Entry 2N9E (solution NMR); this record covers chains A and B.

[Chain A]
Molecule: BRCA1-A complex subunit RAP80
Notes: fragment: SUMO interacting motif
Reference sequence: Q96RL1 (UIMC1_HUMAN); numbering as in UniProt (aligned over 37-49)
Sequence (15 residues; numbered 36 to 50; the number before each row is that of its first residue):
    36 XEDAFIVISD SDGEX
Sequence notes: acetylation (36); amidation (50)
Modified / non-standard residues: ACE (acetyl group) at position 36, NH2 (amino group) at position 50; S44, S46 (phosphoserine; SEP)
Swiss-Prot annotation at these positions:
  - modified residue (Phosphoserine): S44, S46
From the paper describing this entry:
  - post-translational modification sites: S44, S46

[Chain B]
Molecule: Small ubiquitin-related modifier 2
Organism: Homo sapiens
Reference sequence: P61956 (SUMO2_HUMAN); residues 1-95 here = UniProt positions 1-95
Sequence (95 residues; row label = number of the first residue in the row):
     1 MADEKPKEGV KTENNDHINL KVAGQDGSVV QFKIKRHTPL SKLMKAYCER QGLSMRQIRF
    61 RFDGQPINET DTPAQLEMED EDTIDVFQQQ TGGVY
Swiss-Prot annotation at these positions:
  - modified residue: K11 (N6-acetyllysine)
  - cross-link: M1 (Peptide (Met-Gly) (interchain with G-Cter in ubiquitin)), K5 (Glycyl lysine isopeptide (Lys-Gly) (interchain with G-Cter in SUMO2)), K7 (Glycyl lysine isopeptide (Lys-Gly) (interchain with G-Cter in SUMO2)), K11 (Glycyl lysine isopeptide (Lys-Gly) (interchain with G-Cter in SUMO)), K21 (Glycyl lysine isopeptide (Lys-Gly) (interchain with G-Cter in SUMO2)), G93 (Glycyl lysine isopeptide (Gly-Lys) (interchain with K-? in acceptor proteins))
  - mutagenesis: K11 (K11R: Abolishes the formation of poly(SUMO) chains), K33 (K33E: Significantly impairs sumoylation of MTA1), K35 (K35E: Significantly impairs sumoylation of MTA1), K42 (K42E: Significantly impairs sumoylation of MTA1)
From the paper describing this entry:
  - specificity-determining residues: H17, H37

[How chain A and chain B interact]
Residue-residue contacts (27):
  D38(A) - R50(B)
  A39(A) - V29(B)
  A39(A) - V30(B)
  A39(A) - Q31(B)
  F40(A) - V30(B)
  F40(A) - Q31(B)
  I41(A) - V30(B)
  I41(A) - Q31(B)
  I41(A) - F32(B)
  I41(A) - K33(B)
  I41(A) - A46(B)
  I41(A) - R50(B)
  V42(A) - K33(B)
  I43(A) - F32(B)
  I43(A) - K33(B)
  I43(A) - I34(B)
  I43(A) - T38(B)
  I43(A) - K42(B)
  I43(A) - L43(B)
  S44(A) - K35(B)
  S44(A) - T38(B)
  S44(A) - K42(B)
  D45(A) - T38(B)
  D45(A) - P39(B)
  D45(A) - K42(B)
  S46(A) - K35(B)
  S46(A) - H37(B)
From the paper, about this interface:
  - specific contacts: I41(A)-V30(B), I41(A)-F32(B), I41(A)-A46(B), I41(A)-R50(B), I43(A)-K42(B), I43(A)-L43(B), S44(A)-K35(B), D45(A)-K42(B) (salt bridge), D45(A)-T38(B), H37(B)-S46(A)
  - interface residues, chain B: F32(B), K33(B), K35(B)

[In short]
9 residues of chain A face 14 of chain B across their interface. The authors report contacts between I41(A)
and V30(B), I41(A) and F32(B) and I41(A) and A46(B) among others; a salt bridge between D45(A) and K42(B). The
paper reports interface residues F32(B), K33(B) and K35(B); specificity determinants H17(B) and H37(B).
Here chain A is BRCA1-A complex subunit RAP80 and chain B is Small ubiquitin-related modifier 2 (Homo
sapiens). Entry 2N9E (Structure of SUMO-2 bound to phosphorylated RAP80 SIM) was determined by solution NMR.
